Entry 4FHE (X-ray diffraction, 2.00 A resolution); this record covers chain A.

[Chain A]
Name: Spore photoproduct lyase
Organism: Geobacillus thermodenitrificans
UniProt: A4IQU1 (A4IQU1_GEOTN); numbering as in UniProt (aligned over 2-341)
Amino-acid sequence (368 residues; row label = number of the first residue in the row; numbers below 1 keep their minus sign (Met-26 is residue -26)):
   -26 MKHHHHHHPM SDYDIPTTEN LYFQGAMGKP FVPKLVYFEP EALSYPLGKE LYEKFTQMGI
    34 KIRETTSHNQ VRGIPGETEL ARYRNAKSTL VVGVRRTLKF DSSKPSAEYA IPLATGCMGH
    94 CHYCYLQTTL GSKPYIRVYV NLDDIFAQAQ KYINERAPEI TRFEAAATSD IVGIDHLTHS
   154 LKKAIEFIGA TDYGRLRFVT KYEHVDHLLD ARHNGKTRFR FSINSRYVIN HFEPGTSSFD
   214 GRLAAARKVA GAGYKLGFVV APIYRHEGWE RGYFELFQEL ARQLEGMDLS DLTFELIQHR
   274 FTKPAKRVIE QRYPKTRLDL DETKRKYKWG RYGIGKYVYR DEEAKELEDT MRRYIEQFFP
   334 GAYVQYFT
Not modelled in the structure: -26 to 1
Sequence notes: expression tag (-26 to 1); engineered mutation Ala140 (Cys in A4IQU1)
Bound ions: 4Fe-4S cluster Fe: Cys90, Cys94, Cys97 (together with Se-ADENOSYLSELENOMETHIONINE)
Residues lining bound ligands:
  - Se-ADENOSYLSELENOMETHIONINE (EEM; [(3S)-3-amino-4-hydroxy-4-oxo-butyl]-[[(2S,3S,4R,5R)-5-(6-aminopurin-9-yl)-3,4-dihydroxy-oxolan-2-yl]methyl]-methyl-selanium): Tyr96, Cys97, Tyr98, Leu99, Ala139, Ala140, Ser142, Asp143, Val172, Thr173, Lys174, Ser195, Val232, Ala234, Pro235, Ile270, Gln271, His272, Arg273
  - 4Fe-4S cluster (SF4): Lys60, Cys90, Gly92, His93, Cys94, Tyr96, Cys97, Leu99, Asp143, Lys174, Tyr175, Thr209
From the paper describing this entry:
  - mutagenesis - C140A (2.5-fold): decreased catalytic activity

[Summary]
Ligands of chain A: 4Fe-4S cluster and Se-ADENOSYLSELENOMETHIONINE. The 4Fe-4S cluster Fe site is built by
Cys90, Cys94 and Cys97. From the paper: C140A reduces catalytic activity.
Chain A is Spore photoproduct lyase (Geobacillus thermodenitrificans); the structure, Spore photoproduct lyase
C140A mutant, was determined by X-ray diffraction, deposited together with 4FHC, 4FHD, 4FHF and 4FHG.
